Entry 3KV4 (X-ray diffraction, 2.19 A resolution); this record covers chains A and B.

Chain A:
Name: PHD finger protein 8
Source organism: Homo sapiens
Notes: EC 2.-.-.-
UniProtKB: Q9UPP1 (PHF8_HUMAN); residues 1-447 here correspond to UniProt positions 37-483 (UniProt number = residue number + 36)
Chain sequence (447 residues; each row starts with the number of its first residue):
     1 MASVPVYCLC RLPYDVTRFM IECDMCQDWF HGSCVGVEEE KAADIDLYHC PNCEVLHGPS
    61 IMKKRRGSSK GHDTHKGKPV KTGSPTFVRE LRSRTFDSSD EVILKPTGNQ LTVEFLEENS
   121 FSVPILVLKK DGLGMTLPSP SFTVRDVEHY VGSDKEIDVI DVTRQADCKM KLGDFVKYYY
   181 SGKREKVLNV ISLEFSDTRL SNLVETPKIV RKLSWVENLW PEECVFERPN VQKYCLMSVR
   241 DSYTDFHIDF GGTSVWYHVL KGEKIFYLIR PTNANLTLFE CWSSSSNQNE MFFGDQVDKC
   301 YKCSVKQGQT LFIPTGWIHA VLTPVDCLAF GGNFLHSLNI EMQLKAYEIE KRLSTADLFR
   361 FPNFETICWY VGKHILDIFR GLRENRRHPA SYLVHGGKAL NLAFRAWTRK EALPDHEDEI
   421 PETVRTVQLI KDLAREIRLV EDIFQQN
Not modelled in the structure: 1-2, 65-77
Bound ions: Zn2+ site 1: Cys8, Cys10, His31, Cys34; Zn2+ site 2: Cys23, Cys26, Cys50, Cys53; Fe2+: His247, Asp249, His319 (together with N-oxalylglycine)
Small-molecule neighbours:
  - Ni2+ (NI): Ser214, Trp215, Val216, Phe334, Leu335, Phe361
  - N-oxalylglycine (OGA): Asn189, Ile191, Leu236, Ser238, Thr244, His247, Asp249, Val255, Tyr257, Lys264, His319, Val321, Thr323
UniProt features mapped onto this chain:
  - zinc finger: Pro5 to Leu56 (PHD-type)
  - region: Arg65 to Pro79 (Linker)
  - binding site (substrate): Thr244, Lys264
  - binding site (Fe cation): His247, Asp249, His319
  - modified residue (Phosphoserine): Ser33, Ser84
From the paper describing this entry:
  - contacts within the chain: Ile248-Phe279 (hydrophobic contact), Phe279-Ile318 (hydrophobic contact)
  - disease-associated variants - F279S (citing earlier work)
  - Fe2+ coordination: His247, Asp249, His319
  - conformationally variable residues (order/disorder transition): Arg66 to Lys78

Chain B:
Name: Histone H3-like
UniProtKB: Q6NXT2 (H3L_HUMAN); residues 1-24 here correspond to UniProt positions 2-25 (UniProt number = residue number + 1)
Chain sequence (24 residues; row label = number of the first residue in the row):
     1 ARTKQTARKS TGGKAPRKQL ATKA
Not modelled in the structure: 15-24
Modified / non-standard residues: Lys4 (n-trimethyllysine; M3L); Lys9 (n-dimethyl-lysine; MLY)
UniProt features mapped onto this chain:
  - modified residue: Arg2 (Asymmetric dimethylarginine), Thr3 (Phosphothreonine), Lys4 (Allysine), Gln5 (5-glutamyl dopamine), Thr6 (Phosphothreonine), Arg8 (Citrulline), Lys9 (N6,N6,N6-trimethyllysine), Ser10 (ADP-ribosylserine), Thr11 (Phosphothreonine), Lys14 (N6-(2-hydroxyisobutyryl)lysine), Arg17 (Asymmetric dimethylarginine), Lys18 (N6-(2-hydroxyisobutyryl)lysine), Lys23 (N6-(2-hydroxyisobutyryl)lysine)
From the paper describing this entry:
  - binding site for N-oxalylglycine: Lys9
  - contacts within the chain: Thr3-Gln5, Ala7-Arg8

How chain A and chain B interact:
Residue-residue contacts - 63 pairs, chain A then chain B:
  Tyr7(A) with Lys4(B)
  Tyr14(A) with Lys4(B); Thr6(B)
  Val16(A) with Thr6(B)
  Phe19(A) with Thr3(B)
  Met20(A) with Thr3(B); Lys4(B), hydrogen bond (backbone-backbone)
  Ile21(A) with Arg2(B); Thr3(B)
  Glu22(A) with Arg2(B), salt bridge
  Trp29(A) with Arg2(B); Thr3(B); Lys4(B)
  Ala42(A) with Ala1(B), hydrogen bond (backbone-backbone)
  Ile45(A) with Ala1(B), hydrogen bond (backbone-backbone)
  Asp158(A) with Ser10(B), hydrogen bond
  Ile160(A) with Ala7(B); Arg8(B)
  Gln165(A) with Ala7(B)
  Ala166(A) with Thr6(B)
  Asp167(A) with Thr6(B), hydrogen bond (backbone-side chain)
  Ile191(A) with Arg8(B); Lys9(B)
  Ser192(A) with Arg8(B); Lys9(B); Ser10(B), hydrogen bond (side chain-backbone)
  Tyr234(A) with Lys9(B); Ser10(B), hydrogen bond (side chain-backbone); Thr11(B)
  Thr244(A) with Ala7(B)
  Phe246(A) with Arg8(B)
  His247(A) with Arg8(B)
  Asp249(A) with Lys9(B)
  Phe250(A) with Lys9(B); Thr11(B)
  Val255(A) with Lys9(B)
  Ser283(A) with Arg2(B)
  Ser284(A) with Arg2(B)
  Ser285(A) with Ala1(B)
  Ser286(A) with Ala1(B), hydrogen bond (backbone-backbone); Arg2(B)
  Gln288(A) with Gln5(B), hydrogen bond
  Asn289(A) with Thr3(B); Gln5(B)
  Asn333(A) with Lys9(B)
  Leu353(A) with Arg2(B), hydrogen bond (backbone-side chain)
  Ser354(A) with Lys4(B)
  Ala356(A) with Lys4(B)
  Asp357(A) with Thr11(B); Gly13(B); Lys14(B)
  Leu358(A) with Ser10(B), hydrogen bond (backbone-side chain); Thr11(B), hydrogen bond (backbone-backbone); Gly12(B); Gly13(B)
  Phe359(A) with Gln5(B); Thr6(B); Arg8(B); Lys9(B); Ser10(B)
  Arg360(A) with Thr11(B), hydrogen bond (backbone-side chain)
  Pro362(A) with Thr11(B); Gly13(B)
Other interface residues (no listed pair), chain A (47 interface residues in all): Ala43, Asp46, Val231, Asp245, Trp282, Gly331, Gly332, Arg352
From the paper, about this interface:
  - pairs named by the authors: Tyr234(A)-Lys9(B), Asp249(A)-Lys9(B), Asn333(A)-Lys9(B), Ser354(A)-Lys4(B) (backbone contact)
  - interface residues, chain B: Ala1(B), Arg2(B), Thr3(B), Lys4(B), Gln5(B), Thr6(B), Ala7(B)

Overview:
Chain A and chain B form an interface of 47 and 14 residues respectively; the contacts include 13 hydrogen
bonds and 1 salt bridge. Among the polar pairs are Glu22(A)-Arg2(B), Asp158(A)-Ser10(B) and Asp167(A)-Thr6(B).
The paper describes contacts between Tyr234(A) and Lys9(B), Asp249(A) and Lys9(B) and Asn333(A) and Lys9(B); a
backbone contact between Ser354(A) and Lys4(B). From the paper: a binding site for N-oxalylglycine at Lys9(B);
interface residues Ala1(B), Arg2(B) and Thr3(B) among others.
Chain A is PHD finger protein 8 (Homo sapiens) and chain B is Histone H3-like; the structure, Structure of
PHF8 in complex with histone H3, was determined by X-ray diffraction (same publication as 3KV5, 3KV6, 3KV9,
3KVA and 3KVB).
